2CHT - chains A and C of the 3 polymer chains in the assembly; structure by X-ray diffraction, 2.20 A resolution.

# Chain A (and C)
Name: Chorismate mutase
From: Bacillus subtilis
Notes: EC 5.4.99.5; chain C of this document is another copy of the same molecule, construct and numbering; everything in this record applies to it too
UniProtKB: P19080 (CHMU_BACSU); residues 1-127 here = UniProt positions 1-127
Amino-acid sequence (127 residues; numbered 1 to 127; the number before each row is that of its first residue):
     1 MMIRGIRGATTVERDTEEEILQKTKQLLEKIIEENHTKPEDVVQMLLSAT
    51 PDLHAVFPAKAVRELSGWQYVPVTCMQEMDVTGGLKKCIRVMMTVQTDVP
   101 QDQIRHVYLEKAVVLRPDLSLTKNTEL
Unresolved in the structure: 1, 116-127 (chain C: 1, 120-127)
Small-molecule neighbours:
  - TSA (8-hydroxy-2-oxa-bicyclo[3.3.1]non-6-ene-3,5-dicarboxylic acid), molecule 1: R7, A9, E78, R90, Y108, L115
  - TSA, molecule 2: F57, A59, K60, R63, V73, T74, C75
Swiss-Prot annotation at these positions:
  - binding site (prephenate): R7, T74 to E78, R90, Y108
From the paper describing this entry:
  - binding site for TSA: R7, F57, A59, K60, T74, C75, E78, R90, Y108, L115, R116
  - catalytic residues: R90 (proposed by the authors, not directly observed)

# Interface between chain A and chain C
Contacting residue pairs (50; chain A residue first):
  M2(A) - E40(C)
  M2(A) - D41(C)
  M2(A) - V43(C)  hydrophobic
  M2(A) - Q96(C)
  I3(A) - I3(C)  hydrophobic
  I3(A) - V43(C)
  R4(A) - E40(C)  hydrogen bond (side chain-backbone)
  R4(A) - V42(C)
  R4(A) - V43(C)
  G5(A) - V43(C)  hydrogen bond (backbone-backbone)
  G5(A) - P72(C)
  R7(A) - V73(C)  hydrogen bond (side chain-backbone)
  R7(A) - T74(C)
  L46(A) - L46(C)  hydrophobic
  M76(A) - T74(C)
  M76(A) - C75(C)
  M76(A) - M76(C)  hydrophobic
  Q77(A) - M76(C)
  Q77(A) - Q77(C)  hydrogen bond (backbone-backbone)
  E78(A) - F57(C)
  E78(A) - C75(C)
  E78(A) - Q77(C)
  M79(A) - A49(C)  hydrophobic
  M79(A) - L53(C)
  M79(A) - V56(C)
  M79(A) - F57(C)
  M79(A) - P58(C)
  M79(A) - Q77(C)
  D80(A) - L53(C)
  D80(A) - H54(C)  salt bridge
  D80(A) - Q77(C)  hydrogen bond (backbone-side chain)
  V81(A) - H54(C)
  V81(A) - V56(C)
  V81(A) - F57(C)  hydrophobic
  T82(A) - H54(C)  hydrogen bond (backbone-backbone)
  R90(A) - F57(C)
  M92(A) - Q44(C)
  M92(A) - M45(C)
  M92(A) - P72(C)
  M92(A) - V73(C)
  M92(A) - T74(C)
  T94(A) - Q44(C)  hydrogen bond
  Q101(A) - P39(C)  hydrogen bond (side chain-backbone)
  Q101(A) - E40(C)
  Q101(A) - V42(C)
  Q101(A) - Y70(C)
  Q101(A) - V71(C)
  D102(A) - Y70(C)
  H106(A) - Y70(C)
  H106(A) - P72(C)
Also at the interface, not in a pair above, chain A (20 interface residues in all): S48
Also at the interface, not in a pair above, chain C (25 interface residues in all): A55

# In short
Chain A and chain C form an interface of 20 and 25 residues respectively; the contacts include 8 hydrogen
bonds and 1 salt bridge. Among the polar pairs are D80(A)-H54(C), R4(A)-E40(C) and R7(A)-V73(C). Chain A binds
compound TSA. From the paper: the catalytic residue R90(A); a binding site for TSA at R7(A), F57(A) and A59(A)
among others.
Chain A and chain C are both Chorismate mutase (Bacillus subtilis); the structure, Crystal structures of the
monofunctional chorismate mutase from bacillus subtilis and its complex with a transition ..., was determined
by X-ray diffraction (same publication as 2CHS).
